PDB entry 3J47 | electron microscopy, 7.40 A resolution (low resolution: residue-level contacts below are approximate; hydrogen-bond / salt-bridge calls are withheld) | chains V and P of the 8 polymer chains in the assembly

[Chain V]
Name: 26S proteasome regulatory subunit RPN11
From: Saccharomyces cerevisiae
Notes: fragment: last three C-terminal helices
Reference sequence: P43588 (RPN11_YEAST); residue numbers follow UniProt; this construct covers 230-298
Amino-acid sequence (69 residues; row label = number of the first residue in the row):
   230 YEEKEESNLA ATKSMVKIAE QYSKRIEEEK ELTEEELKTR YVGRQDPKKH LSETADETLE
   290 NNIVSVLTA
Unresolved in the structure: 270-275
UniProt features mapped onto this chain:
  - natural variant: Ala-239 (A239T: In strain: NRRL Y-53), Thr-262 (T262S: In strain: NRRL Y-53), Leu-280 to Ser-281 (sequence variant, change not given here; In strain: NRRL Y-53)

[Chain P]
Name: 26S proteasome regulatory subunit RPN5
From: Saccharomyces cerevisiae
Notes: fragment: C-terminal helix
Reference sequence: Q12250 (RPN5_YEAST); numbering as in UniProt (aligned over 409-442)
Amino-acid sequence (34 residues; row label = number of the first residue in the row):
   409 SQLLNEWSHN VDELLEHIET IGHLITKEEI MHGL

[Chain V / chain P interface]
Contacting residue pairs - 13 pairs, chain V then chain P:
  Glu-234(V) with Leu-423(P); Glu-424(P); Glu-427(P)
  Leu-238(V) with Asp-420(P); Leu-423(P)
  Thr-241(V) with Ser-416(P); Val-419(P); Asp-420(P)
  Met-244(V) with Leu-412(P); Trp-415(P); Ser-416(P)
  Val-245(V) with Asn-413(P); Ser-416(P)
Other interface residues (no listed pair), chain V (6 interface residues in all): Lys-242
Other interface residues (no listed pair), chain P (10 interface residues in all): His-417

[Overview]
Chain V and chain P form an interface of 6 and 10 residues respectively.
Chain V is 26S proteasome regulatory subunit RPN11 and chain P is 26S proteasome regulatory subunit RPN5, both
from Saccharomyces cerevisiae; the structure, Formation of an intricate helical bundle dictates the assembly
of the 26S proteasome lid, was determined by electron microscopy.
